9B9E - chains A and C of the 6 polymer chains in the assembly; structure by electron microscopy, 3.66 A resolution.

# Chain A (and C)
Protein: Fusion glycoprotein F0
Organism: Henipavirus nipahense
Notes: fragment: ectodomain; chain C of this document is another copy of the same molecule, construct and numbering; everything in this record applies to it too
UniProtKB: Q9IH63 (FUS_NIPAV); residues 27-483 here = UniProt positions 27-483
Amino-acid sequence (457 residues; each row starts with the number of its first residue):
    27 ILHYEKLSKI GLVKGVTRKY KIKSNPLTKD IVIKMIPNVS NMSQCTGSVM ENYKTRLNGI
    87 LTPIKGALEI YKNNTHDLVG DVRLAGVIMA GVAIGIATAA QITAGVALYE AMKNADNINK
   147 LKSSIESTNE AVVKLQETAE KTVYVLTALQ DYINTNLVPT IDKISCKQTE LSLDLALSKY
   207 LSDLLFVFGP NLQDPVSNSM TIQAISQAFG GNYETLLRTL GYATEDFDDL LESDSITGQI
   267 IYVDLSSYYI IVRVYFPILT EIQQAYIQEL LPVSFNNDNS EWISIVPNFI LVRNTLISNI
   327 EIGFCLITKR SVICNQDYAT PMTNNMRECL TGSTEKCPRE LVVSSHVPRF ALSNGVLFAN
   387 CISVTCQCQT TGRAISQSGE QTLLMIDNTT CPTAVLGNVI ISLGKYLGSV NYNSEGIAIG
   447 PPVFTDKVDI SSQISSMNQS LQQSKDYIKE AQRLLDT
Disordered / not traced: 483
Disulfides: C71-C192, C331-C340, C355-C363, C387-C392, C394-C417
Glycans and other covalent adducts: N-acetylglucosamine (NAG) linked to N67, N99, N414, N464
Curated features (UniProtKB/Swiss-Prot):
  - region: L110 to L134 (Fusion peptide)
  - site: R109, L110 (Cleavage)
  - glycosylation (N-linked (GlcNAc...) asparagine): N64, N67, N99, N414, N464
  - natural variant: T250 (T250I: In strain: Isolate NiV/MY/99/VRI-0626), M348 (M348T: In strain: Isolate Malaysian flying-fox)

# Interface between chain A and chain C
Pairs across the interface - 86 pairs, chain A then chain C:
  R82(A) - E240(C)  salt bridge
  R82(A) - F253(C)
  R82(A) - D254(C)  salt bridge
  I86(A) - D254(C)
  L110(A) - I426(C)  hydrophobic
  V113(A) - I426(C)
  I114(A) - I426(C)
  M115(A) - V425(C)  hydrophobic
  M115(A) - I426(C)  hydrogen bond (backbone-backbone)
  M115(A) - I427(C)
  M115(A) - S428(C)  hydrogen bond (backbone-side chain)
  A116(A) - S428(C)
  G117(A) - L378(C)
  G117(A) - G381(C)
  G117(A) - S428(C)  hydrogen bond (backbone-backbone)
  V118(A) - S428(C)
  V118(A) - L429(C)
  V118(A) - G430(C)
  G121(A) - L378(C)
  G121(A) - S379(C)
  G121(A) - N380(C)  hydrogen bond (backbone-backbone)
  G121(A) - G381(C)  hydrogen bond (backbone-backbone)
  I122(A) - V42(C)  hydrophobic
  I122(A) - L378(C)
  A123(A) - L378(C)  hydrogen bond (backbone-backbone)
  T124(A) - L297(C)
  A125(A) - F376(C)
  I128(A) - L378(C)  hydrophobic
  I128(A) - V425(C)  hydrophobic
  K189(A) - P185(C)
  I190(A) - N180(C)
  I190(A) - T181(C)
  Q194(A) - E156(C)  hydrogen bond
  S198(A) - T181(C)  hydrogen bond
  L201(A) - N238(C)
  S204(A) - N238(C)  hydrogen bond
  S204(A) - E240(C)
  S204(A) - T241(C)  hydrogen bond (side chain-backbone)
  K205(A) - G236(C)  hydrogen bond (side chain-backbone)
  K205(A) - N238(C)
  S208(A) - G237(C)
  S208(A) - N238(C)  hydrogen bond
  S208(A) - Y239(C)  hydrogen bond (backbone-side chain)
  S208(A) - E240(C)  hydrogen bond (side chain-backbone)
  L211(A) - L257(C)  hydrophobic
  F212(A) - Y239(C)
  P216(A) - D254(C)
  P216(A) - D255(C)
  P216(A) - L332(C)  hydrophobic
  N217(A) - E258(C)  hydrogen bond
  V312(A) - V454(C)
  P313(A) - V454(C)
  R319(A) - V369(C)  hydrogen bond (side chain-backbone)
  N325(A) - D452(C)  hydrogen bond
  D343(A) - S370(C)
  D343(A) - S371(C)  hydrogen bond (side chain-backbone)
  A345(A) - V369(C)
  A345(A) - S370(C)
  T346(A) - V369(C)
  P347(A) - E366(C)
  P347(A) - L367(C)
  P347(A) - V369(C)
  P347(A) - D455(C)
  M348(A) - D455(C)
  T349(A) - F450(C)
  T349(A) - D455(C)  hydrogen bond
  N351(A) - S458(C)  hydrogen bond
  N351(A) - S462(C)
  M352(A) - S458(C)
  P364(A) - S458(C)
  P447(A) - S461(C)
  V449(A) - S457(C)
  V449(A) - S461(C)
  T451(A) - K453(C)
  T451(A) - S457(C)
  Q459(A) - I460(C)
  I460(A) - I460(C)  hydrophobic
  M463(A) - I460(C)
  M463(A) - M463(C)  hydrophobic
  M463(A) - L467(C)  hydrophobic
  S466(A) - K471(C)  hydrogen bond
  S470(A) - K471(C)
  S470(A) - I474(C)
  Y473(A) - I474(C)  hydrophobic
  Y473(A) - Q478(C)  hydrogen bond
  I474(A) - I474(C)  hydrophobic
Also at the interface, not in a pair above, chain A (62 interface residues in all): N78, G85, I96, L104, V132, N182, T186, L197, Q219, I311, K362, L467
Also at the interface, not in a pair above, chain C (63 interface residues in all): K40, G41, A157, N182, Q229, F235, R244, I333, K335, A377, Q395, T419, N464, Q465

# Summary
62 residues of chain A and 63 residues of chain C are in contact; the contacts include 22 hydrogen bonds and 2
salt bridges. Polar contacts include R82(A)-E240(C), R82(A)-D254(C) and M115(A)-S428(C). N-acetylglucosamine
is covalently linked to N67(A), N99(A), N414(A) and N464(A).
Chain A and chain C are both Fusion glycoprotein F0 (Henipavirus nipahense); the structure, Prefusion F
glycoprotein ectodomain of Nipah virus ectodomain in complex with DS90 nanobody, was determined by electron
microscopy.
